PDB entry 9JO5 | electron microscopy, 2.80 A resolution | chains F and J of the 11 polymer chains in the assembly

Chain F:
Molecule: Histone H4
Organism: Xenopus laevis
Reference sequence: A0A8J1LTD2 (A0A8J1LTD2_XENLA); residues 1-102 here correspond to UniProt positions 15-116 (UniProt number = residue number + 14)
Sequence (102 residues; each row starts with the number of its first residue):
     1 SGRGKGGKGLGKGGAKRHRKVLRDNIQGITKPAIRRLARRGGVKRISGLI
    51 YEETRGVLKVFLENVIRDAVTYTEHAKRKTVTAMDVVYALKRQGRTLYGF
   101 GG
Unresolved in the structure: 1-12

Chain J:
Molecule: 146-nt DNA strand
Organism: Escherichia coli K-12
Sequence (146 nucleotides; numbered 1 to 146; the number before each row is that of its first residue):
     1 ATCGGATGTATATATCTGACACGTGCCTGGAGACTAGGGAGTAATCCCCT
    51 TGGCGGTTAAAACGCGGGGGACAGCGCGTACGTGCGTTTAAGCGGTGCTA
   101 GAGCTGTCTACGACCAATTGAGCGGCCTCGGCACCGGGATTCTCGA

Chain F / chain J interface:
Pairs across the interface (12; chain F residue first):
  Arg35(F) - DG82(J)  salt bridge to the phosphate
  Arg45(F) - DC81(J)  sugar contact
  Arg45(F) - DG82(J)  phosphate contact
  Ile46(F) - DC81(J)  sugar contact
  Ile46(F) - DG82(J)  hydrogen bond to the phosphate
  Ser47(F) - DC81(J)  phosphate contact
  Gly48(F) - DC81(J)  phosphate contact
  Arg78(F) - DA102(J)  phosphate contact
  Arg78(F) - DG103(J)  phosphate contact
  Lys79(F) - DG101(J)  phosphate contact
  Lys79(F) - DA102(J)  hydrogen bond to the phosphate
  Thr80(F) - DA102(J)  hydrogen bond to the phosphate
Interface residues without a listed pair, chain F (9 interface residues in all): Lys44

Overview:
9 residues of chain F and 5 residues of chain J are in contact, with 3 hydrogen bonds and 1 salt bridge. Among
the polar pairs are Ile46(F)-DG82(J), Lys79(F)-DA102(J) and Thr80(F)-DA102(J).
Here chain F is Histone H4 (Xenopus laevis) and chain J is a 146-nt DNA strand (Escherichia coli K-12). Entry
9JO5 (Structure of isw1-nucleosome complex in ADP-B state) was determined by electron microscopy (same
publication as 9JNT, 9JNU, 9JNV, 9JO2, 9LIU and 9LJ2).
